2WX4 - chains B and C of the 3 polymer chains in the assembly; structure by X-ray diffraction, 2.80 A resolution.

Chain B (and C):
Protein: Decapping protein 1
Source organism: Drosophila melanogaster
Notes: fragment: trimerization domain, residues 328-366; chain C of this document is another copy of the same molecule, construct and numbering; everything in this record applies to it too
UniProtKB: Q9W1H5 (Q9W1H5_DROME); residue numbers follow UniProt; this construct covers 328-366
Sequence (46 residues; numbered 321 to 366; the number before each row is that of its first residue):
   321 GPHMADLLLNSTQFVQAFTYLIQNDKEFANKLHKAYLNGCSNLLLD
Disordered / not traced: 321-325 (chain C: 364-366)

Chain B / chain C interface:
Residue-residue contacts - 34 pairs, chain B then chain C:
  Leu328(B) with Tyr356(C); Cys360(C), hydrophobic
  Leu329(B) with His353(C), hydrogen bond (backbone-side chain); Tyr356(C), hydrogen bond (backbone-side chain)
  Asn330(B) with His353(C)
  Ser331(B) with His353(C)
  Phe334(B) with Ala349(C); Leu352(C); His353(C); Tyr356(C), hydrophobic
  Val335(B) with Ile342(C)
  Phe338(B) with Phe338(C), hydrophobic; Ile342(C), hydrophobic
  Thr339(B) with Thr339(C); Gln343(C), hydrogen bond
  Ile342(B) with Val335(C); Phe338(C), hydrophobic; Thr339(C)
  Gln343(B) with Thr339(C)
  Ala349(B) with Phe334(C); Val335(C), hydrophobic
  Leu352(B) with Phe334(C)
  His353(B) with Leu329(C), hydrogen bond (side chain-backbone); Asn330(C); Ser331(C); Phe334(C)
  Tyr356(B) with Leu327(C); Leu328(C); Leu329(C), hydrogen bond (side chain-backbone); Phe334(C), hydrophobic
  Leu357(B) with Leu328(C), hydrophobic
  Cys360(B) with Leu328(C), hydrophobic
  Leu364(B) with Met324(C), hydrophobic; Ala325(C), hydrophobic
Also at the interface, not in a pair above, chain B (18 interface residues in all): Asn350
Also at the interface, not in a pair above, chain C (19 interface residues in all): Leu357

Overview:
18 residues of chain B and 19 residues of chain C are in contact, with 5 hydrogen bonds. Among the polar pairs
are Leu329(B)-His353(C), Leu329(B)-Tyr356(C) and Thr339(B)-Gln343(C).
Chain B and chain C are both Decapping protein 1 (Drosophila melanogaster); the structure, Asymmetric trimer
of the Drosophila melanogaster DCP1 C-terminal domain, was determined by X-ray diffraction, deposited together
with 2WX3.
